PDB entry 6T79 | electron microscopy, 3.20 A resolution | chains G and J of the 10 polymer chains in the assembly

# Chain G
Protein: Histone H2A type 1-B/E
Source organism: Homo sapiens
UniProt: P04908 (H2A1B_HUMAN); residues 0-129 here correspond to UniProt positions 1-130 (UniProt number = residue number + 1)
Chain sequence (151 residues; each row starts with the number of its first residue; numbers below 1 keep their minus sign (Met-21 is residue -21)):
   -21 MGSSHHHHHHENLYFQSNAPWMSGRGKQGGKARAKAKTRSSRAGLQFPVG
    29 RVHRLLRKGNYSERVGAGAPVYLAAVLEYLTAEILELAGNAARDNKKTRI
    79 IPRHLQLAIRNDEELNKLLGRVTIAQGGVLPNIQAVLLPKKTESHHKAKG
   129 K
Disordered / not traced: -21 to 8, 119-129
Differences from the reference sequence: initiating methionine (-21); expression tag (-20 to -1)
Curated features (UniProtKB/Swiss-Prot):
  - modified residue: Ser1 (N-acetylserine), Arg3 (Citrulline), Lys5 (N6-(2-hydroxyisobutyryl)lysine), Lys9 (N6-(2-hydroxyisobutyryl)lysine), Lys13 (N6-(beta-hydroxybutyryl)lysine), Lys36 (N6-(2-hydroxyisobutyryl)lysine), Lys74 (N6-(2-hydroxyisobutyryl)lysine), Lys75 (N6-(2-hydroxyisobutyryl)lysine), Lys95 (N6-(2-hydroxyisobutyryl)lysine), Gln104 (N5-methylglutamine), Lys118 (N6-(2-hydroxyisobutyryl)lysine), Lys119 (N6-crotonyllysine), Thr120 (Phosphothreonine), Lys125 (N6-crotonyllysine)
  - cross-link (Glycyl lysine isopeptide (Lys-Gly)): Lys13 (interchain with G-Cter in ubiquitin), Lys15 (interchain with G-Cter in ubiquitin), Lys119 (interchain with G-Cter in ubiquitin)

# Chain J
Molecule: 147-nt DNA strand
Sequence (147 nucleotides; row label = number of the first residue in the row; numbers below 1 keep their minus sign (DA-1 is residue -1)):
    -1 ATCACGTGTGCTCTTCCGATCTCCGAGTGTCGTTAGGCATTAAGCTGAAC
    49 GCACAAAGGAACAAAATAAACAATACCACCGAAACAAAGAATTAGAATAG
    99 TATAACGCTAACAAACATAAATTAGATCGGAAGAGCGTCGTGTAGAT
Disordered / not traced: -1 to 0

# Interface between chain G and chain J
Residue-residue contacts (16):
  Arg11(G) - DT32(J)  hydrogen bond to the base
  Ala12(G) - DA33(J)  phosphate contact
  Lys13(G) - DT32(J)  phosphate contact
  Lys15(G) - DT31(J)  phosphate contact
  Lys15(G) - DT32(J)  hydrogen bond to the phosphate
  Thr16(G) - DT31(J)  phosphate contact
  Arg17(G) - DT31(J)  salt bridge to the phosphate
  Arg20(G) - DT32(J)  salt bridge to the phosphate
  Gly28(G) - DG30(J)  phosphate contact
  Gly28(G) - DT31(J)  phosphate contact
  Arg29(G) - DG30(J)  phosphate contact
  Arg32(G) - DC29(J)  sugar contact
  Arg32(G) - DG30(J)  salt bridge to the phosphate
  Arg42(G) - DT38(J)  sugar contact
  Arg42(G) - DT39(J)  sugar contact
  Arg77(G) - DT20(J)  sugar contact
Other interface residues (no listed pair), chain G (14 interface residues in all): Ala14, Ser18
Other interface residues (no listed pair), chain J (9 interface residues in all): DC19

# In short
The interface between chain G and chain J involves 14 residues on one side and 9 on the other, with 2 hydrogen
bonds and 3 salt bridges. Polar pairs include Arg11(G)-DT32(J), Lys15(G)-DT32(J) and Arg17(G)-DT31(J).
Chain G is Histone H2A type 1-B/E (Homo sapiens) and chain J is a 147-nt DNA strand; the structure, Structure
of a human nucleosome at 3.2 A resolution, was determined by electron microscopy.
